Entry 7LC6 (electron microscopy, 3.70 A resolution); this record covers chains B and D of the 4 polymer chains in the assembly.

== Chain B ==
Molecule: Potassium-transporting ATPase ATP-binding subunit
Organism: Escherichia coli (strain K12)
Notes: EC 7.2.2.6
UniProtKB: P03960 (KDPB_ECOLI); residue numbers follow UniProt; this construct covers 1-682
Chain sequence (682 residues; each row starts with the number of its first residue):
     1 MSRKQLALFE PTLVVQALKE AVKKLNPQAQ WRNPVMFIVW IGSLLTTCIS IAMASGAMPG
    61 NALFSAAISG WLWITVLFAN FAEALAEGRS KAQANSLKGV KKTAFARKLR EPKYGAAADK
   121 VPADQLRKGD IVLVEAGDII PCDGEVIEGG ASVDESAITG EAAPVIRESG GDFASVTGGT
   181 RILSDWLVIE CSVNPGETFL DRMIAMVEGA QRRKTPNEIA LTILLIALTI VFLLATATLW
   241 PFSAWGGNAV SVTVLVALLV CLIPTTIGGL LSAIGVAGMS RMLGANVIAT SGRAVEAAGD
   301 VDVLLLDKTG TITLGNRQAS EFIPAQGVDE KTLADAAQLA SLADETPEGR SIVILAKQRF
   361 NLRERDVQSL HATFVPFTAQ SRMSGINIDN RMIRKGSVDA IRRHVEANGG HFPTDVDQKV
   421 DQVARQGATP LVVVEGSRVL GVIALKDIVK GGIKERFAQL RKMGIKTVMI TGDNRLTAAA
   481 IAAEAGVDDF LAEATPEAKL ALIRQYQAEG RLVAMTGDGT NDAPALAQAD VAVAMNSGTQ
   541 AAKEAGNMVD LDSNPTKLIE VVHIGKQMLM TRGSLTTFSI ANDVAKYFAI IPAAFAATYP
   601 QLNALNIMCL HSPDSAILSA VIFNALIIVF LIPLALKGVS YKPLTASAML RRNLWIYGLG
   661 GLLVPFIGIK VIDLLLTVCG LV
Unresolved in the structure: 1-10
Construct notes: engineered mutation A162 (Ser in P03960)
UniProt features mapped onto this chain:
  - active site: D307 (4-aspartylphosphate intermediate)
  - binding site (ATP): D344, E348, F377 to S384, K395
  - binding site (Mg(2+)): D518, D522
  - mutagenesis: D300 (D300E/N: Does not affect formation of the phosphorylated intermediate), D307 (D307E/N/Q: Unable to form a phosphorylated intermediate and lacks ATPase activity), F377 (F377A: Loss of ATPase activity; F377Y: Slight decrease in ATPase activity), S384 (S384A/T: Decrease in ATPase activity), K395 (K395A: Strong decrease in ATPase activity), D399 (D399A: Decrease in ATPase activity)
Ion coordination: Mg2+: D307, T309, D518
Ligand contacts: 9Y0 ((2R)-3-(((2-aminoethoxy)(hydroxy)phosphoryl)oxy)-2-(palmitoyloxy)propyl (E)-octadec-9-enoate): A581, S647, R651, L654, W655, G658, L659
What the authors report for this chain:
  - conformationally variable residues (helix shift): K98
  - mutagenesis - D300A/D302A: decreased catalytic activity

== Chain D ==
Molecule: Potassium-transporting ATPase KdpF subunit
Organism: Escherichia coli (strain K12)
UniProtKB: P36937 (KDPF_ECOLI); numbering as in UniProt (aligned over 1-29)
Chain sequence (29 residues; each row starts with the number of its first residue):
     1 MSAGVITGVL LVFLLLGYLV YALINAEAF
Unresolved in the structure: 1, 28-29

== Chain B / chain D interface ==
Pairs across the interface (18):
  W31(B) with Y18(D), hydrogen bond (backbone-side chain)
  R32(B) with E27(D)
  I38(B) with L15(D), hydrophobic; L19(D), hydrophobic
  K214(B) with E27(D), hydrogen bond (side chain-backbone)
  I219(B) with A26(D), hydrophobic
  I223(B) with L23(D), hydrophobic
  I226(B) with L19(D); A22(D); L23(D), hydrophobic
  T229(B) with L19(D)
  I230(B) with V20(D), hydrophobic; L23(D), hydrophobic
  L233(B) with L15(D), hydrophobic; L16(D), hydrophobic; L19(D), hydrophobic
  L234(B) with L16(D), hydrophobic
  A237(B) with V12(D), hydrophobic
Also at the interface, not in a pair above, chain B (16 interface residues in all): P34, L45, A227, W240
Also at the interface, not in a pair above, chain D (12 interface residues in all): V5, L11

== In short ==
The interface between chain B and chain D involves 16 residues on one side and 12 on the other; the contacts
include 2 hydrogen bonds. Polar contacts include W31(B)-Y18(D) and K214(B)-E27(D). Bound to chain B: compound
9Y0. The paper reports that D300A/D302A of chain B reduce catalytic activity; conformational variability at
K98(B).
Chain B is Potassium-transporting ATPase ATP-binding subunit and chain D is Potassium-transporting ATPase KdpF
subunit, both from Escherichia coli (strain K12); the structure, Cryo-EM Structure of KdpFABC in E2-P state
with BeF3, was determined by electron microscopy together with 7BGY, 7BH1, 7BH2 and 7LC3 from the same study.
